PDB entry 4RPT | X-ray diffraction, 1.35 A resolution | chain A

Chain A:
Protein: Capping enzyme protein
From: Rotavirus A
Notes: fragment: C-terminal domain
Reference sequence: B3F2X4 (B3F2X4_9REOV); residues 694-835 here = UniProt positions 694-835
Chain sequence (144 residues; row label = number of the first residue in the row):
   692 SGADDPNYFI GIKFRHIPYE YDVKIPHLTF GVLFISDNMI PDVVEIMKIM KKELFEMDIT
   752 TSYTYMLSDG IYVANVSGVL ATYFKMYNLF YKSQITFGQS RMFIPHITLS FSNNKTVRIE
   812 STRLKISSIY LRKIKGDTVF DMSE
Sequence notes: expression tag (692-693)
Ligand contacts: malonate ion (MLI): Val-767, Ser-768, Gly-769, Val-770, Leu-771, Ile-795, Pro-796
From the paper describing this entry:
  - mutagenesis - H718A, H797A, T799R: abolished catalytic activity
  - mutagenesis - L758A, L758F, R792A, R792I, T799N: decreased catalytic activity
  - catalytic residues: His-718, His-797

Summary:
Chain A binds malonate ion. From the paper: catalytic residues His-718 and His-797; L758A, L758F and R792A,
among others, reduce catalytic activity; 8 substitutions were tested in all.
Chain A is Capping enzyme protein (Rotavirus A); the structure, The 1.35A structure of a viral RNase L
antagonist reveals basis for the 2'-5'-oligoadenylate binding and ..., was determined by X-ray diffraction,
deposited together with 4YE2.
